1CYI - chain A; structure by X-ray diffraction, 1.90 A resolution.

# Chain A
Name: Cytochrome C6
Source organism: Chlamydomonas reinhardtii
UniProt: P08197 (CYC6_CHLRE); residues 1-90 here correspond to UniProt positions 59-148 (UniProt number = residue number + 58)
Sequence (90 residues; each row starts with the number of its first residue):
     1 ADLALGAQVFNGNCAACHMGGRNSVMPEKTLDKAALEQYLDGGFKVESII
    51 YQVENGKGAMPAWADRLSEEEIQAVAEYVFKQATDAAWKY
Disordered / not traced: 90
Glycans and other covalent adducts: heme c (HEC) linked to Cys-14, Cys-17
Ion coordination: heme c Fe: His-18, Met-60; Cd2+ site 1: Glu-37, Glu-54; Cd2+ site 2: Asp-41, Glu-71; Cd2+ site 3 near Glu-69 (its only coordinating residue here)
Ligand contacts: heme c (HEC): Phe-10, Asn-13, Ala-16, His-18, Asn-23, Val-25, Met-26, Lys-29, Thr-30, Leu-31, Ala-35, Leu-36, Tyr-39, Leu-40, Ile-49, Gln-52, Val-53, Lys-57, Gly-58, Ala-59, Met-60, Pro-61, Trp-63, Val-75, Val-79
Swiss-Prot annotation at these positions:
  - binding site (heme c): Cys-14, Cys-17, His-18, Met-60

# Overview
Heme c is covalently linked to Cys-14. The heme c Fe site is built by His-18 and Met-60. Glu-37 and Glu-54
coordinate Cd2+ site 1. From UniProt: 4 heme c-binding residues.
Chain A is Cytochrome C6 (Chlamydomonas reinhardtii); the structure, Cytochrome C6, was determined by X-ray
diffraction together with 1CYJ from the same study.
